4I9U - chains A and D of the 4 polymer chains in the assembly; structure by X-ray diffraction, 2.50 A resolution.

Chain A (and D):
Name: L-lactate dehydrogenase A chain
Source organism: Oryctolagus cuniculus
Notes: EC 1.1.1.27; chain D of this document is another copy of the same molecule, construct and numbering; everything in this record applies to it too
UniProt: P13491 (LDHA_RABIT); residues 1-331 here correspond to UniProt positions 2-332 (UniProt number = residue number + 1)
Chain sequence (331 residues; each row starts with the number of its first residue):
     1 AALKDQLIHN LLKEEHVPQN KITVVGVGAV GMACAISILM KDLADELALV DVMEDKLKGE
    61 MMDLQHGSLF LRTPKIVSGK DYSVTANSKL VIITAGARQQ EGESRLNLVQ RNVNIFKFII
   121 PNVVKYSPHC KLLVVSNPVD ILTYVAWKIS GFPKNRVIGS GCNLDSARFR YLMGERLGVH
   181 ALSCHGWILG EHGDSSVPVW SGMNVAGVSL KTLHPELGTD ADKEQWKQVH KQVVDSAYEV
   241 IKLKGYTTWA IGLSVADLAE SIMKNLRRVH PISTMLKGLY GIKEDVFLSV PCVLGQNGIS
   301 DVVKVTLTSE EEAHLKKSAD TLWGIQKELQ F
Disordered / not traced: 99-106 (chain D: fully traced)
Ligand contacts: 1E7 (6-({2-[(5-chloro-2-methoxyphenyl)amino]-2-oxoethyl}sulfanyl)pyridine-3-carboxylic acid): Val-25, Gly-26, Val-50, Asp-51, Val-52, Tyr-82, Ala-95, Gly-96, Ala-97, Arg-111, Asn-114, Ile-115, Phe-118, Ile-119
UniProt features mapped onto this chain:
  - active site: His-192 (Proton acceptor)
  - binding site (NAD(+)): Arg-98, Asn-137
  - binding site (substrate): Arg-105, Asn-137, Arg-168, Thr-247
  - modified residue: Ala-1 (N-acetylalanine), Lys-4 (N6-acetyllysine), Lys-13 (N6-acetyllysine), Lys-56 (N6-acetyllysine), Lys-80 (N6-acetyllysine), Lys-117 (N6-acetyllysine), Lys-125 (N6-acetyllysine), Lys-223 (N6-acetyllysine), Lys-231 (N6-acetyllysine), Tyr-238 (Phosphotyrosine), Lys-242 (N6-acetyllysine), Thr-308 (Phosphothreonine), Ser-309 (Phosphoserine), Lys-317 (N6-acetyllysine), Thr-321 (Phosphothreonine)
  - cross-link: Lys-56 (Glycyl lysine isopeptide (Lys-Gly) (interchain with G-Cter in SUMO2))

Chain A / chain D interface:
Residue-residue contacts - 29 pairs, chain A then chain D:
  Gly-178(A) with Arg-267(D), hydrogen bond (backbone-side chain)
  Val-179(A) with Arg-267(D); Val-269(D), hydrophobic; Val-293(D), hydrophobic
  His-180(A) with Leu-266(D); Arg-267(D), hydrogen bond (backbone-backbone)
  Leu-182(A) with Arg-268(D)
  Ser-183(A) with Arg-268(D); Val-269(D), hydrogen bond (side chain-backbone)
  His-185(A) with His-185(D)
  Trp-187(A) with Ala-206(D), hydrogen bond (side chain-backbone); Gly-207(D)
  Gly-202(A) with Gly-207(D)
  Ala-206(A) with Trp-187(D), hydrogen bond (backbone-side chain); Pro-291(D), hydrophobic
  Gly-207(A) with Trp-187(D); Gly-202(D)
  Val-208(A) with Val-305(D), hydrophobic
  Leu-266(A) with His-180(D)
  Arg-267(A) with Gly-178(D), hydrogen bond (side chain-backbone); Val-179(D); His-180(D), hydrogen bond (backbone-backbone)
  Arg-268(A) with Leu-182(D); Ser-183(D)
  Val-269(A) with Val-179(D), hydrophobic; Ser-183(D), hydrogen bond (backbone-side chain)
  Pro-291(A) with Ala-206(D), hydrophobic
  Val-293(A) with Val-179(D), hydrophobic
  Val-305(A) with Val-208(D), hydrophobic
Also at the interface, not in a pair above, chain A (25 interface residues in all): Ser-201, Asn-204, Val-205, Leu-213, Val-303, Lys-304, Thr-306
Also at the interface, not in a pair above, chain D (25 interface residues in all): Ser-201, Asn-204, Val-205, Leu-213, Val-303, Lys-304, Thr-306

Overview:
The chain A/chain D interface involves 25 residues from each chain; the contacts include 8 hydrogen bonds.
Polar pairs include Gly-178(A)/Arg-267(D), Ser-183(A)/Val-269(D) and Trp-187(A)/Ala-206(D). Bound to chain A:
compound 1E7.
Both chains are L-lactate dehydrogenase A chain (Oryctolagus cuniculus). Entry 4I9U (Crystal structure of
rabbit LDHA in complex with a fragment inhibitor AP26256) was determined by X-ray diffraction, deposited
together with 4I8X, 4I9H and 4I9N.
